Entry 4KI5 (X-ray diffraction, 2.47 A resolution); this record covers chains D and M of the 5 polymer chains in the assembly.

[Chain D]
Name: Murine monoclonal 3E6 fab light chain
Organism: Mus musculus
Notes: antibody fragment or engineered binder
Sequence (213 residues; row label = number of the first residue in the row):
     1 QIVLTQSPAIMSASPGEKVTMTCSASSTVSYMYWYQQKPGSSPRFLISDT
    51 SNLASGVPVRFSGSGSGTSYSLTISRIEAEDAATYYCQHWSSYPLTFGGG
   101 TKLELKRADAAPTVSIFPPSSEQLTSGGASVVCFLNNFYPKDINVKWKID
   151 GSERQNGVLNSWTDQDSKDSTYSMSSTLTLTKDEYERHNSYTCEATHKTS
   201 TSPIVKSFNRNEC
Disordered / not traced: 198-199
Disulfide bonds: C23-C87, C133-C193

[Chain M]
Name: Coagulation factor VIII
Organism: Homo sapiens
Notes: fragment: C2 domain
UniProt: P00451 (FA8_HUMAN); residues 2171-2332 here correspond to UniProt positions 2190-2351 (UniProt number = residue number + 19)
Sequence (183 residues; row label = number of the first residue in the row):
  2150 MGSSHHHHHHSSGLVPRGSHMLNSCSMPLGMESKAISDAQITASSYFTNM
  2200 FATWSPSKARLHLQGRSNAWRPQVNNPKEWLQVDFQKTMKVTGVTTQGVK
  2250 SLLTSMYVKEFLISSSQDGHQWTLFFQNGKVKVFQGNQDSFTPVVNSLDP
  2300 PLLTRYLRIHPQSWVHQIALRMEVLGCEAQDLY
Disordered / not traced: 2150-2173, 2328-2332
Disulfide bonds: C2174-C2326
Differences from the reference sequence: expression tag (2150-2170)
What the authors report for this chain:
  - conformationally variable residues (loop rearrangement): M2199, F2200, L2251, L2252

[Interface between chain D and chain M]
Residue-residue contacts - 10 pairs, chain D then chain M:
  S30(D) with D2187(M), hydrogen bond
  W90(D) with K2183(M), hydrogen bond (backbone-side chain)
  S91(D) with S2186(M); D2187(M), hydrogen bond (backbone-backbone); R2209(M)
  S92(D) with K2183(M); S2186(M)
  Y93(D) with S2182(M); K2183(M), hydrogen bond (backbone-backbone); A2184(M)
Other interface residues (no listed pair), chain D (7 interface residues in all): T28, Y31
Other interface residues (no listed pair), chain M (9 interface residues in all): A2188, T2202, S2206
Interface features reported in the paper:
  - specific contacts: W90(D)-K2183(M) (cation-pi contact), K2183(M)-Y93(D), D2187(M)-S91(D), D2187(M)-S30(D), R2209(M)-S91(D)
  - epitope / paratope residues, chain D: W90(D)
  - epitope / paratope residues, chain M: E2181(M), K2183(M), D2187(M), R2209(M)
  - hot spots on chain M (mutagenesis) - K2183A: decreased binding to 3E6 (citing earlier work)

[In short]
Chain D and chain M form an interface of 7 and 9 residues respectively, with 4 hydrogen bonds. Polar contacts
include S30(D)-D2187(M), W90(D)-K2183(M) and S91(D)-D2187(M). The paper describes a cation-pi contact between
W90(D) and K2183(M); contacts between K2183(M) and Y93(D), D2187(M) and S91(D) and D2187(M) and S30(D) among
others. From the paper: K2183A of chain M reduces binding to 3E6; epitope/paratope residues W90(D) and
E2181(M) among others.
Chain D is Murine monoclonal 3E6 fab light chain (Mus musculus) and chain M is Coagulation factor VIII (Homo
sapiens); the structure, Cystal structure of human factor VIII C2 domain in a ternary complex with murine
inhbitory antibodies ..., was determined by X-ray diffraction.
